Entry 1LX5 (X-ray diffraction, 3.30 A resolution); this record covers chains A and B.

Chain A:
Protein: bone morphogenetic protein 7
From: Homo sapiens
UniProt: P18075 (BMP7_HUMAN); residues 1-139 here correspond to UniProt positions 293-431 (UniProt number = residue number + 292)
Sequence (139 residues; each row starts with the number of its first residue):
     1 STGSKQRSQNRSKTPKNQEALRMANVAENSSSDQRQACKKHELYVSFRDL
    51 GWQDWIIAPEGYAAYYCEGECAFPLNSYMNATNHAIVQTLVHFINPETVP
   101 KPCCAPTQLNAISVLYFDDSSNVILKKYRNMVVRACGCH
Not modelled in the structure: 1-35
Curated features (UniProtKB/Swiss-Prot):
  - glycosylation (N-linked (GlcNAc...) asparagine): N10, N29, N80
Disulfides: C103 forms a disulfide with the same residue of a neighbouring copy of this chain
Disulfides: C38-C104, C67-C136, C71-C138
Covalently attached groups: N-acetylglucosamine (NAG) linked to N80

Chain B:
Protein: Activin Type II Receptor
From: Mus musculus
Notes: fragment: Extracellular Ligand Binding Domain, C-terminal truncation
UniProt: P27038 (AVR2_MOUSE); residues 1-102 here correspond to UniProt positions 20-121 (UniProt number = residue number + 19)
Sequence (102 residues; each row starts with the number of its first residue):
     1 AILGRSETQECLFFNANWERDRTNQTGVEPCYGDKDKRRHCFATWKNISG
    51 SIEIVKQGCWLDDINCYDRTDCIEKKDSPEVYFCCCEGNMCNEKFSYFPE
   101 ME
Not modelled in the structure: 1-6, 101-102
Curated features (UniProtKB/Swiss-Prot):
  - glycosylation (N-linked (GlcNAc...) asparagine): N24, N47
Disulfides: C11-C41, C31-C59, C66-C85, C72-C84, C86-C91
Covalently attached groups: N-acetylglucosamine (NAG) linked to N24, N47

How chain A and chain B interact:
Contacting residue pairs - 20 pairs, chain A then chain B:
  Y44(A) - N65(B)  hydrogen bond
  A58(A) - F83(B)  hydrophobic
  P59(A) - D63(B)
  E60(A) - K76(B)  salt bridge
  G61(A) - N65(B)  hydrogen bond (backbone-side chain)
  A63(A) - I64(B)  hydrophobic
  N110(A) - K37(B)
  A111(A) - L61(B)
  I112(A) - L61(B)
  S113(A) - W60(B)
  S113(A) - L61(B)  hydrogen bond (side chain-backbone)
  L115(A) - W60(B)  hydrophobic
  L115(A) - F83(B)  hydrophobic
  F117(A) - V81(B)  hydrophobic
  V123(A) - V55(B)  hydrophobic
  V123(A) - V81(B)  hydrophobic
  L125(A) - F42(B)  hydrophobic
  L125(A) - W60(B)  hydrophobic
  K127(A) - L61(B)
  R134(A) - D36(B)  salt bridge
Other interface residues (no listed pair), chain A (19 interface residues in all): R48, I57, V114
Other interface residues (no listed pair), chain B (16 interface residues in all): T44, K56, D62, E80

Overview:
19 residues of chain A face 16 of chain B across their interface, with 3 hydrogen bonds and 2 salt bridges.
Polar contacts include E60(A)-K76(B), R134(A)-D36(B) and Y44(A)-N65(B). Covalently linked N-acetylglucosamine:
at N80(A). N-acetylglucosamine is covalently linked to N24(B) and N47(B).
Here chain A is bone morphogenetic protein 7 (Homo sapiens) and chain B is Activin Type II Receptor (Mus
musculus). Entry 1LX5 (Crystal Structure of the BMP7/ActRII Extracellular Domain Complex) was determined by
X-ray diffraction (same publication as 1LXI).
